Entry 4ZTT (X-ray diffraction, 1.83 A resolution); this record covers chains B and D of the 6 polymer chains in the assembly.

# Chain B (and D)
Molecule: ferritin
Source organism: Escherichia coli DH1
Notes: EC 1.16.3.2; chain D of this document is another copy of the same molecule, construct and numbering; everything in this record applies to it too
Reference sequence: C3T582 (C3T582_ECOLX); numbering as in UniProt (aligned over 2-165)
Sequence (166 residues; each row starts with the number of its first residue; numbering starts at 0):
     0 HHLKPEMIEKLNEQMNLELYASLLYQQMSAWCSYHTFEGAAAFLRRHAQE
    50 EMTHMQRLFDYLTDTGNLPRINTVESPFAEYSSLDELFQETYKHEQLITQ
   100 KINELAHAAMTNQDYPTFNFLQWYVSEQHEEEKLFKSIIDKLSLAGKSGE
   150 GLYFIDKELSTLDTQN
Disordered / not traced: 164-165 (chain D: 0-1, 164-165)
Differences from the reference sequence: expression tag (0-1); engineered mutation Ala20 (Ser in C3T582)

# Interface between chain B and chain D
Residue-residue contacts (11; chain B residue first):
  Thr35(B) with Asp139(D)
  Gly148(B) with Leu143(D)
  Glu149(B) with Ser147(D), hydrogen bond; Glu149(D); Gly150(D), hydrogen bond (side chain-backbone)
  Tyr152(B) with Leu143(D), hydrophobic; Ala144(D), hydrophobic; Phe153(D); Ile154(D); Glu157(D), hydrogen bond
  Phe153(B) with Phe153(D), hydrophobic
Interface residues without a listed pair, chain B (8 interface residues in all): Phe36, Leu151, Lys156

# Summary
8 residues of chain B face 9 of chain D across their interface; the contacts include 3 hydrogen bonds. Polar
contacts include Glu149(B)-Ser147(D), Glu149(B)-Gly150(D) and Tyr152(B)-Glu157(D).
Chain B and chain D are both ferritin (Escherichia coli DH1); the structure, Crystal structures of ferritin
mutants reveal diferric-peroxo intermediates, was determined by X-ray diffraction, deposited together with
5C6F and 4XGS.
